PDB entry 8AYZ | electron microscopy, 1.88 A resolution | chains A and C of the 3 polymer chains in the assembly

Chain A:
Molecule: Capsid protein, VP1
Source organism: Human poliovirus 2
UniProt: P06210 (POLG_POL2L); residues 1-301 here correspond to UniProt positions 579-879 (UniProt number = residue number + 578)
Amino-acid sequence (301 residues; row label = number of the first residue in the row):
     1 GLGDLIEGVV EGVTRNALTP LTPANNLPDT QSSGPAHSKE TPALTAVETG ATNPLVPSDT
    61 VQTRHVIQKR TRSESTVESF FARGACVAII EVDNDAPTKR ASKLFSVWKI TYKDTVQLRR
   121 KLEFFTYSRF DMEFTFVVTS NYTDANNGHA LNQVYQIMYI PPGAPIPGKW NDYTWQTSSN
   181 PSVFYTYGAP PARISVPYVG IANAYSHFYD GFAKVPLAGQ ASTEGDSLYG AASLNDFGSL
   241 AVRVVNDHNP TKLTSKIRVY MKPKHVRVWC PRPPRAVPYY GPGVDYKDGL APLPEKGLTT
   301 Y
Unresolved in the structure: 1-23
Sequence notes: variant Glu295 (Gly873 in P06210)
Small-molecule neighbours:
  - FHK (4-[[4-[1,3-bis(oxidanylidene)isoindol-2-yl]phenyl]sulfonylamino]benzoic acid): Cys86, Val87, Ala88, Ile89, Ile90, Trp108, Asp114, Thr115, Asn171, Asp172, Tyr173, Trp175, Gln176, Arg243, Arg258, Tyr260
  - sphingosine (SPH): Ile110, Tyr112, Phe130, Phe134, Tyr159, Ile194, Val196, Val199, Tyr205, Ser206, Asp236, Phe237, Leu240
Swiss-Prot annotation at these positions:
  - region: Gly1 to Leu21 (Amphipathic alpha-helix)
  - site: Tyr301 (Cleavage)
Reported in the primary citation:
  - binding site for FHK: Ala88, Ile89, Arg258

Chain C:
Molecule: Capsid protein, VP3
Source organism: Human poliovirus 2
UniProt: P06210 (POLG_POL2L); residues 2-238 here correspond to UniProt positions 342-578 (UniProt number = residue number + 340)
Amino-acid sequence (238 residues; each row starts with the number of its first residue):
     1 GLPVLNTPGS NQYLTADNYQ SPCAIPEFDV TPPIDIPGEV RNMMELAEID TMIPLNLTNQ
    61 RKNTMDMYRV ELNDAAHSDT PILCLSLSPA SDPRLAHTML GEILNYYTHW AGSLKFTFLF
   121 CGSMMATGKL LVSYAPPGAE APKSRKEAML GTHVIWDIGL QSSCTMVVPW ISNTTYRQTI
   181 NDSFTEGGYI SMFYQTRVVV PLSTPRKMDI LGFVSACNDF SVRLLRDTTH ISQEAMPQ
Unresolved in the structure: 236-238
Sequence notes: expression tag (1)
Small-molecule neighbours: FHK (4-[[4-[1,3-bis(oxidanylidene)isoindol-2-yl]phenyl]sulfonylamino]benzoic acid): Gln233, Glu234, Ala235

How chain A and chain C interact:
Pairs across the interface - 178 pairs, chain A then chain C:
  Leu27(A) - Asn218(C)
  Leu27(A) - Asp219(C)
  Leu27(A) - Ser221(C)
  Pro28(A) - Asn218(C)
  Ala43(A) - Cys164(C)
  Ala43(A) - Thr165(C)  hydrogen bond (backbone-backbone)
  Leu44(A) - Trp156(C)
  Leu44(A) - Gln161(C)
  Leu44(A) - Ser163(C)
  Thr45(A) - Gln161(C)
  Thr45(A) - Ser162(C)
  Thr45(A) - Ser163(C)  hydrogen bond (backbone-backbone)
  Thr45(A) - Thr165(C)
  Ala46(A) - Ser163(C)
  Val47(A) - Thr117(C)
  Val47(A) - Leu119(C)  hydrophobic
  Val47(A) - Ser163(C)  hydrogen bond (backbone-side chain)
  Glu48(A) - Leu119(C)
  Glu48(A) - Ser162(C)  hydrogen bond
  Thr52(A) - Glu48(C)
  Thr52(A) - Asp50(C)  hydrogen bond (side chain-backbone)
  Thr52(A) - Lys115(C)
  Thr52(A) - Ser215(C)
  Asn53(A) - Lys115(C)  hydrogen bond (backbone-side chain)
  Asn53(A) - Thr165(C)  hydrogen bond
  Leu55(A) - Lys115(C)
  Leu55(A) - Thr165(C)
  Leu55(A) - Val167(C)  hydrophobic
  Leu55(A) - Cys217(C)
  Val56(A) - Val167(C)
  Val56(A) - Asn218(C)
  Pro57(A) - Ser113(C)
  Pro57(A) - Val167(C)  hydrophobic
  Pro57(A) - Pro169(C)  hydrophobic
  Thr60(A) - Val167(C)
  Val61(A) - Thr152(C)
  Arg70(A) - Ala111(C)  hydrogen bond (side chain-backbone)
  Arg70(A) - Gly112(C)
  Arg70(A) - Thr175(C)
  Arg70(A) - Tyr176(C)
  Arg70(A) - Asp219(C)  hydrogen bond (side chain-backbone)
  Arg70(A) - Ser221(C)  hydrogen bond
  Thr71(A) - Ser221(C)
  Arg72(A) - Asn42(C)  hydrogen bond (backbone-side chain)
  Arg72(A) - Met44(C)
  Arg72(A) - Glu48(C)  salt bridge
  Arg72(A) - Cys217(C)  hydrogen bond (side chain-backbone)
  Arg72(A) - Asn218(C)
  Arg72(A) - Phe220(C)  hydrogen bond (side chain-backbone)
  Glu74(A) - Tyr107(C)  hydrogen bond (backbone-side chain)
  Glu74(A) - Arg223(C)
  Glu74(A) - Leu224(C)  hydrogen bond (side chain-backbone)
  Glu74(A) - Leu225(C)  hydrogen bond (side chain-backbone)
  Ser75(A) - Asn42(C)  hydrogen bond
  Ser75(A) - Met43(C)  hydrogen bond (backbone-backbone)
  Ser75(A) - Met44(C)
  Ser75(A) - Tyr107(C)
  Ser75(A) - Val222(C)
  Thr76(A) - Arg41(C)
  Thr76(A) - Asn42(C)
  Val77(A) - Val40(C)
  Val77(A) - Arg41(C)  hydrogen bond (backbone-backbone)
  Ser79(A) - Leu225(C)
  Phe80(A) - Met43(C)  hydrophobic
  Phe80(A) - Tyr106(C)  hydrophobic
  Phe80(A) - Tyr107(C)
  Phe80(A) - Leu225(C)  hydrophobic
  Arg83(A) - Thr15(C)
  Arg83(A) - Ala16(C)
  Arg83(A) - Leu225(C)
  Gly84(A) - Tyr13(C)
  Gly84(A) - Thr15(C)  hydrogen bond (backbone-backbone)
  Asp114(A) - Gln233(C)  hydrogen bond (backbone-side chain)
  Thr115(A) - Gln233(C)
  Val116(A) - Gln233(C)  hydrogen bond (backbone-side chain)
  Gln117(A) - Asp227(C)
  Arg120(A) - Glu102(C)  salt bridge
  Arg120(A) - Tyr106(C)  hydrogen bond
  Arg120(A) - Thr228(C)
  Arg120(A) - His230(C)
  Arg120(A) - Ile231(C)
  Lys121(A) - Tyr106(C)
  Phe124(A) - Met99(C)  hydrophobic
  Phe124(A) - Tyr106(C)  hydrophobic
  Phe125(A) - Val40(C)  hydrophobic
  Phe125(A) - Met43(C)  hydrophobic
  Phe125(A) - Leu46(C)  hydrophobic
  Arg129(A) - Val30(C)
  Arg129(A) - Thr31(C)  hydrogen bond (side chain-backbone)
  Arg129(A) - Pro32(C)
  Arg129(A) - Pro33(C)
  Glu133(A) - Tyr19(C)
  Thr135(A) - Tyr13(C)
  Val137(A) - Tyr13(C)  hydrophobic
  Pro181(A) - Ala24(C)
  Pro190(A) - Asn11(C)
  Pro191(A) - Tyr13(C)  hydrophobic
  Arg193(A) - Tyr13(C)
  Arg193(A) - Asp17(C)  salt bridge
  Arg193(A) - Tyr19(C)
  Arg193(A) - Ser21(C)
  Arg193(A) - Pro22(C)
  Ile194(A) - Ser21(C)
  Ile194(A) - Pro22(C)
  Ile194(A) - Ala24(C)  hydrophobic
  Ser195(A) - Ser21(C)  hydrogen bond
  Ser195(A) - Pro22(C)  hydrogen bond (backbone-backbone)
  Ser195(A) - Cys23(C)
  Ser195(A) - Ala24(C)  hydrogen bond (backbone-backbone)
  Pro197(A) - Phe28(C)  hydrophobic
  Pro197(A) - Val30(C)  hydrophobic
  Tyr198(A) - Phe28(C)
  Tyr198(A) - Val30(C)
  Val199(A) - Phe28(C)  hydrophobic
  Gly200(A) - Thr31(C)  hydrogen bond (backbone-side chain)
  Ala202(A) - Thr31(C)
  Asn203(A) - Thr31(C)
  Asn203(A) - Pro32(C)  hydrogen bond (side chain-backbone)
  Asn203(A) - Ile34(C)
  Ala204(A) - Ile36(C)  hydrophobic
  Tyr260(A) - Tyr13(C)
  Lys262(A) - Asp17(C)  hydrogen bond (side chain-backbone)
  Lys262(A) - Asn18(C)
  Arg267(A) - Pro33(C)
  Arg267(A) - Glu39(C)  salt bridge
  Val268(A) - Glu39(C)
  Val268(A) - Val40(C)  hydrogen bond (backbone-backbone)
  Trp269(A) - Ile36(C)  hydrogen bond (side chain-backbone)
  Trp269(A) - Pro37(C)
  Trp269(A) - Gly38(C)
  Trp269(A) - Glu39(C)
  Cys270(A) - Pro37(C)  hydrogen bond (side chain-backbone)
  Cys270(A) - Gly38(C)  hydrogen bond (backbone-backbone)
  Pro271(A) - Gly38(C)
  Pro271(A) - Val40(C)
  Pro271(A) - Leu46(C)  hydrophobic
  Arg272(A) - Met99(C)
  Pro273(A) - Met99(C)  hydrophobic
  Pro274(A) - Met99(C)
  Pro274(A) - Glu102(C)
  Ala291(A) - Asn63(C)
  Pro292(A) - Asn63(C)
  Leu293(A) - Leu57(C)  hydrophobic
  Leu293(A) - Asn63(C)  hydrogen bond (backbone-side chain)
  Leu293(A) - Met67(C)  hydrophobic
  Leu293(A) - Pro93(C)
  Leu293(A) - His97(C)
  Pro294(A) - Leu57(C)
  Pro294(A) - Lys62(C)
  Pro294(A) - Pro93(C)  hydrophobic
  Glu295(A) - Leu57(C)
  Glu295(A) - Asn59(C)
  Glu295(A) - Lys62(C)
  Lys296(A) - Leu57(C)  hydrogen bond (backbone-backbone)
  Lys296(A) - Thr58(C)
  Lys296(A) - Arg94(C)
  Gly297(A) - Arg94(C)  hydrogen bond (backbone-side chain)
  Leu298(A) - Leu55(C)
  Leu298(A) - Asn56(C)
  Leu298(A) - Ile82(C)
  Leu298(A) - Leu83(C)
  Leu298(A) - Cys84(C)  hydrogen bond (backbone-backbone)
  Thr299(A) - Pro81(C)
  Thr299(A) - Ile82(C)
  Thr299(A) - Cys84(C)
  Thr299(A) - Lys143(C)  hydrogen bond (backbone-side chain)
  Thr300(A) - Cys84(C)
  Thr300(A) - Arg94(C)  hydrogen bond (backbone-side chain)
  Tyr301(A) - Cys84(C)  hydrophobic
  Tyr301(A) - Leu85(C)
  Tyr301(A) - Ser86(C)  hydrogen bond (backbone-side chain)
  Tyr301(A) - Arg94(C)  hydrogen bond (backbone-side chain)
  Tyr301(A) - Ala141(C)  hydrophobic
  Tyr301(A) - Pro142(C)  hydrogen bond (side chain-backbone)
  Tyr301(A) - Lys143(C)
  Tyr301(A) - Tyr189(C)  hydrophobic
  Tyr301(A) - Ile190(C)
  Tyr301(A) - Ser191(C)
Interface residues without a listed pair, chain A (86 interface residues in all): Ala24, Thr41, Pro54, Gln68, Ala82, Tyr127, Tyr159, Val196, Ile201, Lys264, Arg275, Val277, Tyr279, Leu290
Interface residues without a listed pair, chain C (98 interface residues in all): Ile25, Ile49, Pro54, Val70, Asp92, Ile103, Val154, Asp157, Phe213, Ser232

In short:
86 residues of chain A and 98 residues of chain C are in contact, with 43 hydrogen bonds and 4 salt bridges.
Among the polar pairs are Arg72(A)-Glu48(C), Arg120(A)-Glu102(C) and Arg193(A)-Asp17(C). Sphingosine and
compound FHK are bound between chain A and chain C. The paper reports a binding site for FHK at Ala88(A),
Ile89(A) and Arg258(A).
Chain A is Capsid protein, VP1 and chain C is Capsid protein, VP3, both from Human poliovirus 2; the
structure, Poliovirus type 2 (strain MEF-1) virus-like particle in complex with capsid binder compound 17, was
determined by electron microscopy together with 8AYX and 8AYY from the same study.
